Entry 9F2F (X-ray diffraction, 1.52 A resolution); this record covers chain A.

== Chain A ==
Protein: Carbonic anhydrase 2
From: Homo sapiens
Notes: EC 4.2.1.1, 4.2.1.69
Reference sequence: P00918 (CAH2_HUMAN); residues 1-260 here = UniProt positions 1-260
Chain sequence (260 residues; each row starts with the number of its first residue):
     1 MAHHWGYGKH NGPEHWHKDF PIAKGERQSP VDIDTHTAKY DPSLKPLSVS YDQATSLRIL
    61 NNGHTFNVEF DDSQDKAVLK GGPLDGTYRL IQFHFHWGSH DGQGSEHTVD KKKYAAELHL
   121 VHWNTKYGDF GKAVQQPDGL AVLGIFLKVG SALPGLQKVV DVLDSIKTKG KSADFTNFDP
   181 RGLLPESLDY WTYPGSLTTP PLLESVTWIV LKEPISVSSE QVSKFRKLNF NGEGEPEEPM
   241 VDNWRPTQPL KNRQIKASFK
Unresolved in the structure: 1
Construct notes: conflict Ala-2 (Ser in P00918), Thr-65 (Ala in P00918), His-100 (Leu in P00918), Leu-153 (Lys in P00918), Ser-205 (Cys in P00918), Ser-223 (Leu in P00918), Pro-239 (Leu in P00918), Thr-247 (Ala in P00918)
Metal / ion sites: Zn2+ site 1: Ala-2 (shared with 2 residues of chain C); Fe ion near His-3 (its only coordinating residue here); Zn2+ site 2: His-4, His-64 (shared with 1 residue of chain C); Zn2+ site 3: His-4 (shared with 1 residue of chain C); Zn2+ site 4: His-10, Asp-34, His-36; Zn2+ site 5: His-94, His-96, His-119 (together with A1H9O)
Residues lining bound ligands: A1H9O (4,4,7,10,10-pentamethyl-3,6,8,11-tetrakis(oxidanylidene)-N-[2-(4-sulfamoylphenyl)ethyl]-2,5,7,9,12-pentazabicyclo[11.4.0]heptadeca-1(13),14,16-triene-15-carboxamide containing iron): Leu-60, Asn-61, Asn-62, Asn-67, Gln-92, His-94, His-96, Glu-106, His-119, Val-121, Phe-130, Val-142, Lys-169, Gly-170, Ser-196, Leu-197, Thr-198, Thr-199, Trp-208
Curated features (UniProtKB/Swiss-Prot):
  - active site: His-64 (Proton donor/acceptor)
  - binding site (Zn(2+)): His-94, His-96, His-119
  - binding site (substrate): Thr-198, Thr-199
  - site: Tyr-7 (Fine-tunes the proton-transfer properties of H-64), Asn-62 (Fine-tunes the proton-transfer properties of H-64), Asn-67 (Fine-tunes the proton-transfer properties of H-64), Gln-92 (Involved in the binding of some activators, including histamine and L-histidine)
  - modified residue (Phosphoserine): Ser-165, Ser-172
  - natural variant: Lys-18 (K18E: In Jogjakarta), Gln-92 (Q92P: In OPTB3), His-94 (H94Y: In OPTB3 loss of activity), His-107 (H107Y: In OPTB3), Gly-144 (G144R: In OPTB3), Pro-236 (P236H: In Melbourne)
  - mutagenesis: Trp-5 (W5A: Impaired activity, not rescued by 4-methylimidazole (4-MI); when associated with W-64), Tyr-7 (Y7F: Enhanced activity; Y7H: Reduced proton transfer rate), Asn-62 (N62A: Reduced activity; N62D: Strongly reduced activity; N62H: Reduced proton transfer; when associated with A-64; N62L: Reduced activity; N62T: Reduced activity; N62V: Reduced activity), His-64 (H64A: Reduced CO(2) hydrase activity, rescued by 4-methylimidazole (4-MI). Reduced proton transfer; when associated with H-62. Enhanced proton transfer; when associated with H-67 ...), Asn-67 (N67H: Enhanced proton transfer; when associated with A-64; N67L: Reduced activity ...), His-94 (H94C/D/E/N/Q: Strongly reduced CO(2) hydrase and p-nitrophenyl acetate esterase activities, impaired stability of zinc binding), Glu-106 (E106A/Q: Strongly reduced CO(2) hydrase activity; E106D: Normal CO(2) hydrase activity), Glu-117 (E117Q: Strongly reduced activity and sulfonamide affinity), His-119 (H119D/N/Q: Reduced activity; H119E: Strongly reduced activity), Val-121 (V121A/G/I/L/S: Reduced CO(2) hydrase and p-nitrophenyl acetate esterase activities; V121K/R: Strongly reduced CO(2) hydrase and p-nitrophenyl acetate esterase activities), Val-142 (V142F/Y: Strongly impaired activity; V142G: Weakly impaired activity; V142H: Impaired activity), Leu-197 (L197A: Reduced CO(2) hydrase activity; L197E/H/R: Strongly reduced CO(2) hydrase activity; L197F: Normal activity), 3 further mutagenesis entries in UniProt

== Summary ==
Chain A binds compound A1H9O. His-4 and His-64 form the Zn2+ site 2. The Zn2+ site 4 is built by His-10,
Asp-34 and His-36. Curated annotation (UniProt) lists active-site residue His-64, 3 Zn2+-binding residues,
substrate-binding residues Thr-198 and Thr-199 and 15 mutagenesis sites.
Chain A is Carbonic anhydrase 2 (Homo sapiens); the structure, Carbonic anhydrase II variant with bound iron
complex in space group R3 (ArPase), was determined by X-ray diffraction (same publication as 9F15 and 9F2E).
